PDB entry 1RRV | X-ray diffraction, 2.00 A resolution | chains A and C

== Chain A ==
Protein: Glycosyltransferase gtfd
Organism: Amycolatopsis orientalis
Reference sequence: Q9AFC7 (Q9AFC7_AMYOR); residues 1-408 here = UniProt positions 1-408
Sequence (416 residues; row label = number of the first residue in the row):
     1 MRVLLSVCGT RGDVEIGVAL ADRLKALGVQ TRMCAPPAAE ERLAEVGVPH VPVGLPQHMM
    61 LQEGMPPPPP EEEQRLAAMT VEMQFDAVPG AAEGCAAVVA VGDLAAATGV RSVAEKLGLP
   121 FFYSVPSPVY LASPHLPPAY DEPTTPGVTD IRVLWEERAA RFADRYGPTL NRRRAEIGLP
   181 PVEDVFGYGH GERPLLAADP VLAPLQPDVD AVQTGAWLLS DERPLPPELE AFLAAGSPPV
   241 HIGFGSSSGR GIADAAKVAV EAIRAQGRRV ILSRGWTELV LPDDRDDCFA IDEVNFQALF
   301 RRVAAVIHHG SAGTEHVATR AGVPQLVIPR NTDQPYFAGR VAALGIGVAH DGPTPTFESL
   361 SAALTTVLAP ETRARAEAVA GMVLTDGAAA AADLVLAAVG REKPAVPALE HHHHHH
Unresolved in the structure: 402-416
Sequence notes: cloning artifact (195-197, 409-410); expression tag (411-416)
Bound ions: K+: Ser-311, Thr-332, Asp-333 (together with glycerol)
Small-molecule neighbours:
  - beta-D-glucopyranose (BGC): Gly-9, Thr-10, Asp-13, Gly-102, Asp-103, Pro-126, Tyr-130
  - thymidine-5'-diphosphate (TYD): Thr-10, Arg-11, Gly-12, Glu-15, Leu-218, Asp-221, Arg-223, Gly-245, Ser-246, Asp-292, Glu-293, Val-294, Phe-296, His-309, Ser-311, Ala-312, Gly-313, Thr-314, Val-317

== Chain C ==
Protein: Desvancosaminyl vancomycin
Organism: Amycolatopsis orientalis
Sequence (7 residues; each row starts with the number of its first residue):
     1 XXNGGYX
Modified positions: MLU (N-methyl-D-leucine) at position 1, OMZ ((betaR)-3-CHLORO-BETA-HYDROXY-D-TYROSINE) at position 2, 3FG ((2S)-amino(3,5-dihydroxyphenyl)ethanoic acid) at position 7; Gly-4, Gly-5 ((2R)-amino(4-hydroxyphenyl)ethanoic acid; GHP); Tyr-6 ((betaR)-3-chloro-beta-hydroxy-L-tyrosine; OMY)
Glycans and other covalent adducts: covalent link OMZ_2/Gly-4; covalent link Gly-4/Tyr-6; beta-D-glucopyranose (BGC) linked to Gly-4; covalent link Gly-5/3FG_7

== Interface between chain A and chain C ==
Residue-residue contacts - 31 pairs, chain A then chain C:
  Cys-8(A) / OMZ_2(C)
  Gly-9(A) / OMZ_2(C)
  Thr-10(A) / OMZ_2(C)
  Thr-10(A) / Gly-4(C)
  Leu-55(A) / OMZ_2(C)
  Leu-55(A) / Asn-3(C)
  Met-59(A) / Asn-3(C)
  Met-60(A) / OMZ_2(C)
  Met-60(A) / Asn-3(C)
  Leu-61(A) / Asn-3(C)  hydrogen bond (backbone-backbone)
  Leu-61(A) / Gly-5(C)
  Gln-62(A) / Gly-5(C)
  Glu-63(A) / Gly-5(C)
  Met-65(A) / Gly-5(C)
  Pro-66(A) / Gly-5(C)
  Pro-67(A) / Gly-5(C)
  Pro-67(A) / 3FG_7(C)
  Pro-68(A) / 3FG_7(C)
  Glu-73(A) / MLU_1(C)
  Leu-76(A) / MLU_1(C)
  Leu-76(A) / Asn-3(C)
  Ala-77(A) / MLU_1(C)
  Thr-80(A) / MLU_1(C)  hydrogen bond (side chain-backbone)
  Thr-80(A) / OMZ_2(C)
  Asp-103(A) / OMZ_2(C)
  Asp-141(A) / Tyr-6(C)
  Pro-143(A) / 3FG_7(C)
  Arg-165(A) / MLU_1(C)
  Tyr-166(A) / MLU_1(C)
  Asn-331(A) / Tyr-6(C)
  Thr-332(A) / Tyr-6(C)
Interface residues without a listed pair, chain A (28 interface residues in all): Pro-36, Met-79, Tyr-140, Glu-142

== Summary ==
28 residues of chain A and 7 residues of chain C are in contact, with 2 hydrogen bonds. Among the polar pairs
are Thr-80(A)/MLU_1(C) and Leu-61(A)/Asn-3(C). Bound to chain A: thymidine-5'-diphosphate and
beta-D-glucopyranose. Beta-D-glucopyranose is covalently linked to Gly-4(C).
Here chain A is Glycosyltransferase gtfd and chain C is Desvancosaminyl vancomycin, both from Amycolatopsis
orientalis. Entry 1RRV (X-ray crystal structure of TDP-vancosaminyltransferase GtfD as a complex with TDP and
the natural substrate, desvancosaminyl ...) was determined by X-ray diffraction.
